PDB entry 3RKQ | X-ray diffraction, 1.70 A resolution | chains A and C of the 4 polymer chains in the assembly

# Chain A
Name: Homeobox protein Nkx-2.5
Organism: Homo sapiens
Notes: fragment: Homeodomain
Reference sequence: P52952 (NKX25_HUMAN); numbering as in UniProt (aligned over 138-194)
Amino-acid sequence (58 residues; numbered 137 to 194; the number before each row is that of its first residue):
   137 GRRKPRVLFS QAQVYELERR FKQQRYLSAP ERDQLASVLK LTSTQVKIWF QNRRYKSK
Construct notes: expression tag (137); engineered mutation Ser193 (Cys in P52952)
Swiss-Prot annotation at these positions:
  - DNA-binding region: Arg138 (Homeobox)
  - natural variant: Arg142 (R142C: In ASD7), Leu144 (L144P: In ASD7), Arg161 (R161P: In CHNG5), Thr178 (T178M: In ASD7), Lys183 (K183E: In ASD7), Gln187 (Q187H: In ASD7), Asn188 (N188K: In ASD7), Arg189 (R189G: In ASD7), Arg190 (R190C: In ASD7), Tyr191 (Y191C: In ASD7), Lys192 (K192R: In ASD7; K192T: In ASD7), Lys194 (K194R: In ASD7)

# Chain C
Molecule: Anf-242 DNA
Sequence (19 nucleotides; each row starts with the number of its first residue):
     1 TGAAGTGGGG GCCTCTTGA

# Interface between chain A and chain C
Pairs across the interface - 11 pairs, chain A then chain C:
  Arg142(A) - DT1(C)  hydrogen bond to the base
  Arg142(A) - DG2(C)  hydrogen bond to the base
  Arg142(A) - DA3(C)  hydrogen bond to the sugar
  Val143(A) - DA3(C)  sugar contact
  Leu144(A) - DG2(C)  sugar contact
  Phe145(A) - DA3(C)  phosphate contact
  Gln181(A) - DA4(C)  hydrogen bond to the phosphate
  Ile184(A) - DA4(C)  base contact
  Trp185(A) - DA3(C)  phosphate contact
  Asn188(A) - DA3(C)  base contact
  Asn188(A) - DA4(C)  hydrogen bond to the base
Other interface residues (no listed pair), chain A (10 interface residues in all): Gln187, Lys192
Other interface residues (no listed pair), chain C (6 interface residues in all): DG5, DT6

# Overview
10 residues of chain A face 6 of chain C across their interface; the contacts include 5 hydrogen bonds. Among
the polar pairs are Arg142(A)-DT1(C), Arg142(A)-DG2(C) and Asn188(A)-DA4(C). UniProt lists a DNA-binding
region on chain A.
Chain A is Homeobox protein Nkx-2.5 (Homo sapiens) and chain C is Anf-242 DNA; the structure, NKX2.5
Homeodomain dimer bound to ANF-242 DNA, was determined by X-ray diffraction.
